Entry 5K5L (X-ray diffraction, 3.12 A resolution); this record covers chains C and F of the 7 polymer chains in the assembly.

Chain C:
Molecule: 11-nt DNA strand
Sequence (11 nucleotides; each row starts with the number of its first residue):
     1 GTTGCCGCGTG

Chain F:
Protein: Transcriptional repressor CTCF
Organism: Homo sapiens
UniProt: P49711 (CTCF_HUMAN); residue numbers follow UniProt; this construct covers 405-492
Amino-acid sequence (93 residues; each row starts with the number of its first residue):
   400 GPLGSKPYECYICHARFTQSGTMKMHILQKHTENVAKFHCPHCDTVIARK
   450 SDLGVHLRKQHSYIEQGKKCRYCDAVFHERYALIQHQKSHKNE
Unresolved in the structure: 400-435
Differences from the reference sequence: expression tag (400-404)
Bound ions: Zn2+ site 1: Cys439, Cys442, His455, His460; Zn2+ site 2: Cys469, Cys472, His485, His489
What the authors report for this chain:
  - binding site for the 11-nt DNA strand: Arg448
  - specificity-determining residues: Asp451 (proposed by the authors, not directly observed)

How chain C and chain F interact:
Residue-residue contacts (13):
  DT2(C) - Arg479(F)  salt bridge to the phosphate
  DT3(C) - Lys458(F)  phosphate contact
  DT3(C) - Gln459(F)  hydrogen bond to the phosphate
  DT3(C) - Arg479(F)  salt bridge to the phosphate
  DG4(C) - His455(F)  salt bridge to the phosphate
  DC5(C) - Val445(F)  phosphate contact
  DC5(C) - Ile446(F)  phosphate contact
  DC5(C) - Ala447(F)  hydrogen bond to the phosphate
  DC5(C) - Asp451(F)  base contact
  DC6(C) - Arg448(F)  base contact
  DC6(C) - Asp451(F)  hydrogen bond to the base
  DG7(C) - Arg448(F)  hydrogen bond to the base
  DC8(C) - Arg448(F)  base contact
Also at the interface, not in a pair above, chain F (10 interface residues in all): Thr444

Summary:
7 residues of chain C and 10 residues of chain F are in contact, with 4 hydrogen bonds and 3 salt bridges.
Among the polar pairs are DC6(C)-Asp451(F), DG7(C)-Arg448(F) and DT3(C)-Gln459(F). The paper reports a binding
site for the 11-nt DNA strand at Arg448(F); the specificity determinant Asp451(F).
Chain C is an 11-nt DNA strand and chain F is Transcriptional repressor CTCF (Homo sapiens); the structure,
Homo sapiens CCCTC-binding factor (CTCF) ZnF6-8 and H19 sequence DNA complex structure, was determined by
X-ray diffraction, deposited together with 5K5H, 5K5I, 5K5J, 5KKQ, 5T00, 5T0U and 5UND.
